Entry 1BL0 (X-ray diffraction, 2.30 A resolution); this record covers chains C and A of the 3 polymer chains in the assembly.

== Chain C ==
Molecule: 24-nt DNA strand
Sequence (24 nucleotides; row label = number of the first residue in the row):
   425 CCGATGCCAC GTTTTGCTAA ATCC

== Chain A ==
Molecule: Protein (multiple antibiotic resistance protein)
Source organism: Escherichia coli
Reference sequence: P0ACH5 (MARA_ECOLI); residues 1-129 here = UniProt positions 1-129
Amino-acid sequence (129 residues; row label = number of the first residue in the row):
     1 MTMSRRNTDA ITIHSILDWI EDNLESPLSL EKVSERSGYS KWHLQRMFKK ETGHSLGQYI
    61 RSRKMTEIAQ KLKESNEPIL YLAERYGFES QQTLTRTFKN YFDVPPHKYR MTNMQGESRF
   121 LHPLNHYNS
Disordered / not traced: 1-8, 125-129
Reported in the primary citation:
  - binding site for the 24-nt DNA strand: Gln-45, Arg-46, Gly-57, Gln-58, Gln-91, Thr-95, Arg-96, His-107, Lys-108
  - binding site for the 24-nt DNA strand (chain C): Trp-42, Arg-46, Thr-93, Arg-96
  - specificity-determining residues: Trp-42, Gln-45
  - specificity-determining residues: Arg-46, Thr-93, Arg-96 (by similarity / conservation)
  - contacts within the chain: Glu-25/Arg-85
  - specificity-determining residues: Trp-42, Gln-45 (proposed by the authors, not directly observed)

== Interface between chain C and chain A ==
Contacting residue pairs (19; chain C residue first):
  DT429(C) / Tyr-39(A)  hydrogen bond to the phosphate
  DT429(C) / His-43(A)  salt bridge to the phosphate
  DG430(C) / Tyr-39(A)  phosphate contact
  DG430(C) / Ser-40(A)  hydrogen bond to the phosphate
  DG430(C) / His-43(A)  phosphate contact
  DG430(C) / Arg-46(A)  hydrogen bond to the base
  DC431(C) / Trp-42(A)  phosphate contact
  DC431(C) / Arg-46(A)  base contact
  DC432(C) / Trp-42(A)  base contact
  DA433(C) / Trp-42(A)  base contact
  DT438(C) / Arg-61(A)  salt bridge to the phosphate
  DT439(C) / Arg-61(A)  phosphate contact
  DT439(C) / Arg-96(A)  base contact
  DT439(C) / Thr-97(A)  hydrogen bond to the phosphate
  DG440(C) / Glu-89(A)  phosphate contact
  DG440(C) / Thr-93(A)  phosphate contact
  DG440(C) / Arg-96(A)  hydrogen bond to the base
  DC441(C) / Arg-96(A)  base contact
  DA443(C) / Gln-92(A)  base contact
Also at the interface, not in a pair above, chain A (13 interface residues in all): Met-47, Phe-88

== Overview ==
10 residues of chain C and 13 residues of chain A are in contact, with 5 hydrogen bonds and 2 salt bridges.
Among the polar pairs are DG430(C)/Arg-46(A), DG440(C)/Arg-96(A) and DT429(C)/Tyr-39(A). From the paper: a
binding site for the 24-nt DNA strand at Gln-45(A), Arg-46(A) and Gly-57(A) among others; a binding site for
the 24-nt DNA strand (chain C) at Trp-42(A), Arg-46(A) and Thr-93(A) among others.
Here chain C is a 24-nt DNA strand and chain A is Protein (multiple antibiotic resistance protein)
(Escherichia coli). Entry 1BL0 (Multiple antibiotic resistance protein (mara)/DNA complex) was determined by
X-ray diffraction.
